4QY0 - chains B and E of the 6 polymer chains in the assembly; structure by X-ray diffraction, 2.47 A resolution.

# Chain B
Name: hemagglutinin
Organism: Influenza A virus
Sequence (174 residues; each row starts with the number of its first residue):
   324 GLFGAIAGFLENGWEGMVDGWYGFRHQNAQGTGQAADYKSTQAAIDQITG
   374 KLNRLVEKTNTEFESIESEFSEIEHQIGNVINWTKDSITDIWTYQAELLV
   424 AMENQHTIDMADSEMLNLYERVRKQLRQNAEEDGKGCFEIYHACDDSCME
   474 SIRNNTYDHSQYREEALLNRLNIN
Disulfide bonds: Cys-467/Cys-471
Covalent attachments: N-acetylglucosamine (NAG) linked to Asn-405

# Chain E
Name: hemagglutinin
Organism: Influenza A virus
Sequence (318 residues; row label = number of the first residue in the row):
     1 DKICLGHHAVANGTIVKTLTNEQEEVTNATETVESTGINRLCMKGRKHKD
    51 LGNCHPIGMLIGTPACDLHLTGMWDTLIERENAIAYCYPGATVNVEALRQ
   101 KIMESGGINKISTGFTYGSSINSAGTTRACMRNGGNSFYAELKWLVSKSK
   151 GQNFPQTTNTYRNTDTAEHLIMWGIHHPSSTQEKNDLYGTQSISISVGSS
   201 TYRNNFVPVVGARPQVNGQSGRIDFHWTLVQPGDNITFSHNGGLIAPSRV
   251 SKLIGRGLGIQSDAPIDNNCESKCFWRGGSINTRLPFQNLSPRTVGQCPK
   301 YVNRRSLMLATGMRNVPE
Disulfide bonds: Cys-42/Cys-270, Cys-54/Cys-66, Cys-87/Cys-130, Cys-274/Cys-298
Covalent attachments: N-acetylglucosamine (NAG) linked to Asn-235

# Chain B / chain E interface
Residue-residue contacts - 9 pairs, chain B then chain E:
  Gln-370(B) / Thr-20(E)
  Gly-373(B) / Leu-19(E)
  Gly-373(B) / Thr-20(E)
  Lys-374(B) / Leu-19(E)
  Arg-377(B) / Thr-18(E)
  Arg-377(B) / Leu-19(E)  hydrogen bond (side chain-backbone)
  Glu-380(B) / Lys-17(E)  salt bridge
  Glu-426(B) / Leu-19(E)
  His-429(B) / Thr-20(E)
Other interface residues (no listed pair), chain B (9 interface residues in all): Asp-369, Met-425

# Summary
9 residues of chain B and 4 residues of chain E are in contact; the contacts include 1 hydrogen bond and 1
salt bridge. Polar pairs include Glu-380(B)/Lys-17(E) and Arg-377(B)/Leu-19(E). N-acetylglucosamine is
covalently linked to Asn-405(B). N-acetylglucosamine is covalently linked to Asn-235(E).
Chain B is hemagglutinin and chain E is hemagglutinin, both from Influenza A virus; the structure, Structure
of H10 from human-infecting H10N8, was determined by X-ray diffraction together with 4QY1 and 4QY2 from the
same study.
